Entry 8Q9P (X-ray diffraction, 2.20 A resolution); this record covers chains X and B of the 5 polymer chains in the assembly.

[Chain X]
Molecule: HDAC5 (histone deacetylase 5) binding motif peptide: TRP-GLY-SER-GLY-GLU-VAL-LYS-LEU-ARG-LEU-GLN-GLU-PHE-LEU-LEU-SER-LYS-SER
Organism: Homo sapiens
Sequence (18 residues; each row starts with the number of its first residue):
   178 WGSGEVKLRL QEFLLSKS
Unresolved in the structure: 194-195

[Chain B]
Molecule: MEF2D protein
Organism: Homo sapiens
UniProt: Q05BX2 (Q05BX2_HUMAN); residues 1-95 here = UniProt positions 1-95
Sequence (95 residues; each row starts with the number of its first residue):
     1 MGRKKIQIQR ITDERNRQVT FTKRKFGLMK KAYELSVLCD CEIALIIFNH SNKLFQYAST
    61 DMDKVLLKYT EYNEPHESRT NADIIETLRK KGFNG
Unresolved in the structure: 1, 94-95

[Interface between chain X and chain B]
Pairs across the interface (14; chain X residue first):
  W178(X) with Y69(B); T70(B); E71(B); Y72(B), hydrogen bond (backbone-backbone); N73(B); E74(B); H76(B)
  G179(X) with Y72(B), hydrogen bond (backbone-backbone); N73(B)
  K184(X) with T70(B)
  L187(X) with T70(B)
  Q188(X) with T70(B), hydrogen bond
  L191(X) with L66(B), hydrophobic; L67(B), hydrophobic
Interface residues without a listed pair, chain X (7 interface residues in all): L192
Interface residues without a listed pair, chain B (11 interface residues in all): D63, P75

[In short]
7 residues of chain X face 11 of chain B across their interface; the contacts include 3 hydrogen bonds. Polar
contacts include Q188(X)-T70(B), W178(X)-Y72(B) and G179(X)-Y72(B).
Here chain X is HDAC5 (histone deacetylase 5) binding motif peptide:
TRP-GLY-SER-GLY-GLU-VAL-LYS-LEU-ARG-LEU-GLN-GLU-PHE-LEU-LEU-SER-LYS-SER and chain B is MEF2D protein, both
from Homo sapiens. Entry 8Q9P (Crystal Structure of the MADS-box/MEF2 Domain of MEF2D bound to dsDNA and HDAC5
deacetylase binding motif) was determined by X-ray diffraction (same publication as 8Q9N, 8PDE, 8Q9Q, 8Q9R and
8C84).
